Entry 7MXQ (X-ray diffraction, 3.23 A resolution); this record covers chains Z and B of the 3 polymer chains in the assembly.

== Chain Z ==
Name: Exonuclease 1
From: Homo sapiens
Notes: EC 3.1.-.-
Reference sequence: Q9UQ84 (EXO1_HUMAN); residues 1-352 here = UniProt positions 1-352
Amino-acid sequence (358 residues; numbered 1 to 358; the number before each row is that of its first residue):
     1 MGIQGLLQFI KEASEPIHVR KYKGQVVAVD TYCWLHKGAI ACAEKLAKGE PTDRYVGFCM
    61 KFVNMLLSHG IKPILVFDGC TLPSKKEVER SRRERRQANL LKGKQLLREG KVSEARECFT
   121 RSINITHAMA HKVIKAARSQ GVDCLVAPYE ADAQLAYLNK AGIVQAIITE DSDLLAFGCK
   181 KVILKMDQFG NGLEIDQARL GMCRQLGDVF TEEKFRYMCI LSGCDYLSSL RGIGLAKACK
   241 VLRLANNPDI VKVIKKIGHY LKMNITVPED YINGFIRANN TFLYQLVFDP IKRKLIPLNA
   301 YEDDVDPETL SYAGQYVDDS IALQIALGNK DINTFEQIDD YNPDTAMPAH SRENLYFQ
Unresolved in the structure: 1, 347-354, 356-358
Sequence notes: expression tag (353-358)
Bound ions: Mn2+ site 1: Asp152, Asp171, Asp173; Mn2+ site 2 near Asp152 (its only coordinating residue here); Na+: Ser222, Ser229, Ile233 (shared with 1 residue of chain A)
Swiss-Prot annotation at these positions:
  - binding site (Mg(2+)): Asp30, Asp78, Glu150, Asp152, Asp171, Asp173, Asp225, Asp270
  - natural variant: Glu109 (E109K: Abrogates exonuclease activity)
  - mutagenesis: Asp78 (D78A: Abrogates double-stranded DNA exonuclease activity and endonuclease activity against 5'-overhanging flap structures. Also reduces DNA-binding to 5'-overhanging flap structures), Asp173 (D173A: Abrogates double-stranded DNA exonuclease activity and endonuclease activity against 5'-overhanging flap structures. No effect on DNA-binding to 5'-overhanging flap structures), Asp225 (D225A: Abrogates double-stranded DNA exonuclease activity and endonuclease activity against 5'-overhanging flap structures. Also enhances DNA-binding to 5'-overhanging flap structures)

== Chain B ==
Molecule: 10-nt DNA strand
Sequence (10 nucleotides; numbered 1 to 10; the number before each row is that of its first residue):
     1 TCGACTAGCG

== Interface between chain Z and chain B ==
Pairs across the interface (15; chain Z residue first):
  Gly2(Z) - DG3(B)  phosphate contact
  Leu7(Z) - DA4(B)  phosphate contact
  Gln8(Z) - DA4(B)  phosphate contact
  Tyr32(Z) - DT1(B)  hydrogen bond to the sugar
  His36(Z) - DT1(B)  base contact
  Arg92(Z) - DT1(B)  salt bridge to the phosphate
  Arg96(Z) - DT1(B)  salt bridge to the phosphate
  Arg121(Z) - DT1(B)  base contact
  Glu170(Z) - DC2(B)  phosphate contact
  Glu170(Z) - DG3(B)  sugar contact
  Asp171(Z) - DC2(B)  phosphate contact
  Asp171(Z) - DG3(B)  phosphate contact
  Ser172(Z) - DG3(B)  hydrogen bond to the phosphate
  Lys185(Z) - DG3(B)  phosphate contact
  Lys185(Z) - DA4(B)  salt bridge to the phosphate
Other interface residues (no listed pair), chain Z (14 interface residues in all): Thr120, Asp225

== Summary ==
Chain Z and chain B form an interface of 14 and 4 residues respectively; the contacts include 2 hydrogen bonds
and 3 salt bridges. Polar pairs include Tyr32(Z)-DT1(B), Ser172(Z)-DG3(B) and Arg92(Z)-DT1(B). UniProt lists 8
Mg2+-binding residues and 3 mutagenesis sites on chain Z.
Chain Z is Exonuclease 1 (Homo sapiens) and chain B is a 10-nt DNA strand; the structure, Crystal structure of
human exonuclease 1 Exo1 (WT) in complex with 5' recessed-end DNA (r-1), was determined by X-ray diffraction.
